Entry 1P3O (X-ray diffraction, 2.75 A resolution); this record covers chains I and B of the 10 polymer chains in the assembly.

[Chain I]
Molecule: Palindromic 146bp Human Alpha-Satellite DNA fragment
Organism: Homo sapiens
Sequence (146 nucleotides; numbered 1 to 146; the number before each row is that of its first residue):
     1 ATCAATATCC ACCTGCAGAT TCTACCAAAA GTGTATTTGG AAACTGCTCC ATCAAAAGGC
    61 ATGTTCAGCG GAATTCCGCT GAACATGCCT TTTGATGGAG CAGTTTCCAA ATACACTTTT
   121 GGTAGAATCT GCAGGTGGAT ATTGAT

[Chain B]
Protein: Histone H4
Organism: Xenopus laevis
UniProtKB: P62799 (H4_XENLA); aligned to UniProt positions 1-102 over residues 1-102
Amino-acid sequence (102 residues; numbered 1 to 102; the number before each row is that of its first residue):
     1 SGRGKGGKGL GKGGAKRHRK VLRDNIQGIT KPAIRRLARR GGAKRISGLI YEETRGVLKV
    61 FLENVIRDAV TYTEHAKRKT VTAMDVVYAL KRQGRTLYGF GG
Not modelled in the structure: 1-20
Differences from the reference sequence: conflict Ala43 (Val44 in P62799)

[Chain I / chain B interface]
Contacting residue pairs (7; chain I residue first):
  DA41(I) - Lys77(B)  salt bridge to the phosphate
  DC60(I) - Pro32(B)  phosphate contact
  DC60(I) - Arg36(B)  salt bridge to the phosphate
  DA61(I) - Arg23(B)  salt bridge to the phosphate
  DA61(I) - Thr30(B)  phosphate contact
  DA61(I) - Pro32(B)  phosphate contact
  DC69(I) - Arg45(B)  sugar contact

[Overview]
4 residues of chain I face 6 of chain B across their interface; the contacts include 3 salt bridges. Polar
contacts include DA41(I)-Lys77(B), DC60(I)-Arg36(B) and DA61(I)-Arg23(B).
Chain I is Palindromic 146bp Human Alpha-Satellite DNA fragment (Homo sapiens) and chain B is Histone H4
(Xenopus laevis); the structure, Crystallographic Studies of Nucleosome Core Particles containing Histone
'Sin' Mutants, was determined by X-ray diffraction (same publication as 1P34, 1P3A, 1P3B, 1P3F, 1P3G, 1P3I and
4 further entries).
